8XAA - chains A and J of the 6 polymer chains in the assembly; structure by X-ray diffraction, 3.35 A resolution.

Chain A:
Molecule: Nucleosome Assembly Protein
Organism: Caenorhabditis elegans
UniProtKB: Q19007 (Q19007_CAEEL); residues 10-296 here = UniProt positions 10-296
Amino-acid sequence (308 residues; each row starts with the number of its first residue; numbers below 1 keep their minus sign (Met-11 is residue -11)):
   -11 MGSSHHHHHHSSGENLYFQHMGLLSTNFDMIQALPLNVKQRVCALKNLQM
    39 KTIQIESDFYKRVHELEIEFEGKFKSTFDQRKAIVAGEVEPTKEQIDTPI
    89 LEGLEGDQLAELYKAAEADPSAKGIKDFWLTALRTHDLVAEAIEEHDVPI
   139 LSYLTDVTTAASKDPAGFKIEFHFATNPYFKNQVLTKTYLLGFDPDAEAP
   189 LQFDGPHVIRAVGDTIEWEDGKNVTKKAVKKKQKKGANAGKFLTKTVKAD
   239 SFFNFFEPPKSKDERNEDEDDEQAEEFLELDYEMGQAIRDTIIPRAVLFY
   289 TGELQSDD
Disordered / not traced: -11 to 11, 255-259
Differences from the reference sequence: initiating methionine (-11); expression tag (-10 to 9)

Chain J:
Molecule: Histone H2B 1.1
Organism: Xenopus laevis
UniProtKB: P02281 (H2B11_XENLA); residues 25-123 here correspond to UniProt positions 28-126 (UniProt number = residue number + 3)
Amino-acid sequence (99 residues; numbered 25 to 123; the number before each row is that of its first residue):
    25 KKRRKSRKESYAIYVYKVLKQVHPDTGISSKAMSIMNSFVNDVFERIAGE
    75 ASRLAHYNKRSTITSREIQTAVRLLLPGELAKHAVSEGTKAVTKYTSAK
Disordered / not traced: 25-32, 122-123
Swiss-Prot annotation at these positions:
  - glycosylation: Ser110 (O-linked (GlcNAc) serine)
  - cross-link: Lys118 (Glycyl lysine isopeptide (Lys-Gly) (interchain with G-Cter in ubiquitin))

Interface between chain A and chain J:
Pairs across the interface (11; chain A residue first):
  Glu129(A) with Tyr38(J), hydrogen bond
  Lys223(A) with Asp49(J), salt bridge
  Glu260(A) with Ser54(J)
  Gln261(A) with Tyr40(J); Ile52(J); Ser53(J); Ser54(J); Met57(J)
  Glu264(A) with Ala36(J)
  Phe265(A) with Tyr40(J), hydrophobic
  Leu268(A) with Ile37(J), hydrophobic
Interface residues without a listed pair, chain A (8 interface residues in all): Lys219
Interface residues without a listed pair, chain J (10 interface residues in all): Ser34

Summary:
Chain A and chain J form an interface of 8 and 10 residues respectively; the contacts include 1 hydrogen bond
and 1 salt bridge. Polar pairs include Lys223(A)-Asp49(J) and Glu129(A)-Tyr38(J).
Chain A is Nucleosome Assembly Protein (Caenorhabditis elegans) and chain J is Histone H2B 1.1 (Xenopus
laevis); the structure, Structure of NAP1 in complex with H2A-H2B, was determined by X-ray diffraction.
